Entry 5Y3B (X-ray diffraction, 3.00 A resolution); this record covers chains B and E of the 7 polymer chains in the assembly.

[Chain B (and E)]
Name: Dixin
Source organism: Mus musculus
Notes: chain E of this document is another copy of the same molecule, construct and numbering; everything in this record applies to it too
UniProt: Q80Y83 (DIXC1_MOUSE); residues 388-470 here correspond to UniProt positions 625-707 (UniProt number = residue number + 237)
Chain sequence (86 residues; each row starts with the number of its first residue):
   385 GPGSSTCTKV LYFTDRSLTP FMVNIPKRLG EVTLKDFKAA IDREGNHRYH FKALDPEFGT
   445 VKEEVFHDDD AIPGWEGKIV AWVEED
Not modelled in the structure: 385-389 (chain E: 385-388)
Construct notes: expression tag (385-387)
What the authors report for this chain:
  - self-association interface (contacts with another copy of this molecule); pairs are residue here / residue on that copy: Asp439-Lys393 (salt bridge), Glu441-Lys462 (salt bridge), Phe442-Leu395 (hydrophobic contact), Val445-Met406 (hydrophobic contact), Glu447-Asn408 (hydrogen bond), Leu402, Glu468
  - mutagenesis - F397A, W466A: decreased binding to Axin DIX
  - mutagenesis - D399A, R400A, L402A: unchanged binding to Axin DIX
  - mutagenesis - V445A/K446A: decreased binding to Axin
  - mutagenesis - F405D: unchanged binding to Axin
  - mutagenesis - V445A/K446A, W466A: abolished binding to Dvl1 DIX domain
  - mutagenesis - D399A, R400A, L402A (1.5-fold): increased signaling
  - mutagenesis - F405D, D439A, F442A, V445A/K446A, W466A: decreased signaling

[Interface between chain B and chain E]
Residue-residue contacts (7):
  Phe397(B) - Arg400(E)
  Leu402(B) - Arg400(E)
  Pro404(B) - Arg400(E)
  Lys446(B) - Asp399(E)  salt bridge
  Trp466(B) - Asp399(E)  hydrogen bond (side chain-backbone)
  Trp466(B) - Arg400(E)
  Glu468(B) - Leu402(E)
Other interface residues (no listed pair), chain B (7 interface residues in all): His434
Other interface residues (no listed pair), chain E (5 interface residues in all): Ser401, Phe405

[Summary]
Chain B and chain E form an interface of 7 and 5 residues respectively, with 1 hydrogen bond and 1 salt
bridge. Polar pairs include Lys446(B)-Asp399(E) and Trp466(B)-Asp399(E). From the paper: F405D, D439A and
F442A of chain B, among others, reduce signaling; a self-association interface involving Leu402(B), Asp439(B)
and Glu441(B) among others; 9 substitutions were tested in all.
Chain B and chain E are both Dixin (Mus musculus); the structure, Crystal structure of mouse Ccd1 DIX domain,
was determined by X-ray diffraction (same publication as 5Y3C).
